Entry 6C04 (electron microscopy, 3.27 A resolution); this record covers chains D and G of the 11 polymer chains in the assembly.

== Chain D ==
Protein: DNA-directed RNA polymerase subunit beta'
Source organism: Mycobacterium tuberculosis
Notes: EC 2.7.7.6
UniProtKB: A0A045J9E2 (A0A045J9E2_MYCTX); residue numbers follow UniProt; this construct covers 1-1316
Chain sequence (1326 residues; row label = number of the first residue in the row; numbers below 1 keep their minus sign (Gly-1 is residue -1)):
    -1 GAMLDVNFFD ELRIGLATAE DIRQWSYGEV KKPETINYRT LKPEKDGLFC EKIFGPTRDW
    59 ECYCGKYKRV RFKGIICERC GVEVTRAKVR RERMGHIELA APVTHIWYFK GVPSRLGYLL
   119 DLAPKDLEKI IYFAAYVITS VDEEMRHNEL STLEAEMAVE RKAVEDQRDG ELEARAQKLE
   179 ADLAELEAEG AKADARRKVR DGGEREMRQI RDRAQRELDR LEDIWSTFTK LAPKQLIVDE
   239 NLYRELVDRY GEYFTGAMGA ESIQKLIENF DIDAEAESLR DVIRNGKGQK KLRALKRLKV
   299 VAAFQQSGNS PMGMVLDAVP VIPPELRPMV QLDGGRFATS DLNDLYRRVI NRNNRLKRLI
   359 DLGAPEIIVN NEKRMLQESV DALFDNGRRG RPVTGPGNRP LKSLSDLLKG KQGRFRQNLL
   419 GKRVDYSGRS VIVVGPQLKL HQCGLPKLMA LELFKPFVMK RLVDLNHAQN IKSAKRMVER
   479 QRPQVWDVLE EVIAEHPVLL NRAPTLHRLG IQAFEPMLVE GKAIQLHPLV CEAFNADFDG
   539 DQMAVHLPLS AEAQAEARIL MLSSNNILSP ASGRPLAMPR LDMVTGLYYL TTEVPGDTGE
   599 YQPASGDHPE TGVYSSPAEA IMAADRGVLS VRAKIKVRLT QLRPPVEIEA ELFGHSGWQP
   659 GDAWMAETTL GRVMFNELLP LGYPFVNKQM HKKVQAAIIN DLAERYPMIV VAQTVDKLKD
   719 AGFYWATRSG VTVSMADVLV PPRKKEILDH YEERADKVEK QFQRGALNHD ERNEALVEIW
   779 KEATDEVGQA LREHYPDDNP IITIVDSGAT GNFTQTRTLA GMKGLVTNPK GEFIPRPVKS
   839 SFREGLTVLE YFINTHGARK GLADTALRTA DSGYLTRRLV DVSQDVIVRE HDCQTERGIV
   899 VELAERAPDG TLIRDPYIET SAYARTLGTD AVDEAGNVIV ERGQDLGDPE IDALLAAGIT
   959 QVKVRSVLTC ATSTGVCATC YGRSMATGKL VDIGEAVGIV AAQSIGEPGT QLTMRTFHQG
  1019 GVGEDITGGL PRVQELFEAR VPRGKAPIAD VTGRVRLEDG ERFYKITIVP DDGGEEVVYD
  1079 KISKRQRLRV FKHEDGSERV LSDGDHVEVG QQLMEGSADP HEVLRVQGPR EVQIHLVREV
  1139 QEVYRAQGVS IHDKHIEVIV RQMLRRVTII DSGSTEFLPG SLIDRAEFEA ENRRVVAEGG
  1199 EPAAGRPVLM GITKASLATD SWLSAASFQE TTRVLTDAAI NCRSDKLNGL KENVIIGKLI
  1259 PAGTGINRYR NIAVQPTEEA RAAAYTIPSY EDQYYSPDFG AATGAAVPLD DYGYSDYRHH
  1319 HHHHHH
Unresolved in the structure: 1013-1023, 1091-1096, 1283-1324
Construct notes: expression tag (-1 to 0, 1317-1324)
Ion coordination: Zn2+ site 1: Cys60, Cys62, Cys75, Cys78; Mg2+: Asp535, Asp537, Asp539; Zn2+ site 2: Cys891, Cys968, Cys975, Cys978

== Chain G ==
Molecule: 26-nt DNA strand
Sequence (26 nucleotides; numbered 1 to 26; the number before each row is that of its first residue):
     1 AGCACAATTT AACACTTTTG TCAAGC
Unresolved in the structure: 19-26

== How chain D and chain G interact ==
Residue-residue contacts (5):
  Pro122(D) with DT8(G), phosphate contact
  Lys123(D) with DT8(G), hydrogen bond to the phosphate; DT9(G), salt bridge to the phosphate
  Lys294(D) with DA7(G), salt bridge to the phosphate
  Arg1038(D) with DC5(G), phosphate contact
Interface residues without a listed pair, chain D (7 interface residues in all): Val110, Tyr116, Arg291
Interface residues without a listed pair, chain G (5 interface residues in all): DA4

== Overview ==
The interface between chain D and chain G involves 7 residues on one side and 5 on the other; the contacts
include 1 hydrogen bond and 2 salt bridges. Polar contacts include Lys123(D)-DT8(G), Lys123(D)-DT9(G) and
Lys294(D)-DA7(G). Cys60(D), Cys62(D), Cys75(D) and Cys78(D) coordinate Zn2+ site 1.
Here chain D is DNA-directed RNA polymerase subunit beta' (Mycobacterium tuberculosis) and chain G is a 26-nt
DNA strand. Entry 6C04 (Mtb RNAP Holo/RbpA/double fork DNA -closed clamp) was determined by electron
microscopy (same publication as 6BZO, 6C05 and 6C06).
